Entry 6O85 (electron microscopy, 3.03 A resolution); this record covers chains B and S of the 13 polymer chains in the assembly.

# Chain B
Name: Translation initiation factor eIF-2B subunit epsilon
Organism: Homo sapiens
Reference sequence: Q13144 (EI2BE_HUMAN); residues 1-721 here = UniProt positions 1-721
Amino-acid sequence (721 residues; row label = number of the first residue in the row):
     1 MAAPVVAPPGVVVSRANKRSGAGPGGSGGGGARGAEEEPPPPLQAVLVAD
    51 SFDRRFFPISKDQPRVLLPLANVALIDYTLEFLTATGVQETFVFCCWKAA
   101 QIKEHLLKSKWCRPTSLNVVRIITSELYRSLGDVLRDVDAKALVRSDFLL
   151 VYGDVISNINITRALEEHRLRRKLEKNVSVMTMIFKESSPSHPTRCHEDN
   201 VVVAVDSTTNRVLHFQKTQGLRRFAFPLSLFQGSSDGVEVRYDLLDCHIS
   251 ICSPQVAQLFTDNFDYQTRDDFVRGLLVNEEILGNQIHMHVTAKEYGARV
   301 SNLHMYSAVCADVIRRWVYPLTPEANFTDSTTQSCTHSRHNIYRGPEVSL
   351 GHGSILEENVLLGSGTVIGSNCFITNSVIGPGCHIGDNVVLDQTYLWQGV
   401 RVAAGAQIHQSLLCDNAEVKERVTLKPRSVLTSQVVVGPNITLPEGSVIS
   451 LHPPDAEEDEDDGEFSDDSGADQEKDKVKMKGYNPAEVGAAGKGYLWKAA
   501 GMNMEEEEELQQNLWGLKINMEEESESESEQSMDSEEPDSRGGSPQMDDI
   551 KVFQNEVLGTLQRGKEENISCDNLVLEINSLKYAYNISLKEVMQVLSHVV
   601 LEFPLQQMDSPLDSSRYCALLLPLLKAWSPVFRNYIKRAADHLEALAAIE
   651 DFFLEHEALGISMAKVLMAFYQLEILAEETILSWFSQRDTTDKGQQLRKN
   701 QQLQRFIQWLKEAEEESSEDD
Disordered / not traced: 1-40, 467-548, 689-691, 716-721
Curated features (UniProtKB/Swiss-Prot):
  - modified residue: Ala2 (N-acetylalanine), Arg19 (Omega-N-methylarginine), Ser27 (Phosphoserine), Ser130 (Phosphoserine), Thr322 (Phosphothreonine), Ser450 (Phosphoserine), Ser466 (Phosphoserine), Ser469 (Phosphoserine), Ser532 (Phosphoserine), Ser540 (Phosphoserine), Ser544 (Phosphoserine), Ser717 (Phosphoserine)
  - cross-link (Glycyl lysine isopeptide (Lys-Gly)): Lys61 (interchain with G-Cter in ubiquitin), Lys103 (interchain with G-Cter in ubiquitin), Lys141 (interchain with G-Cter in ubiquitin), Lys217 (interchain with G-Cter in ubiquitin)
  - natural variant: Asp62 (D62V: In VWM5), Leu68 (L68S: In VWM5), Val73 (V73G: In VWM5), Ala74 (A74T: In VWM5), Thr91 (T91A: In VWM5), Leu106 (L106F: In VWM5), Arg113 (R113C: In VWM5; R113H: In VWM5), Arg195 (R195C: In VWM5; R195H: In VWM5), Arg269 (R269G: In VWM5; R269Q: In VWM5), Asp270 (D270H: In VWM5), Arg299 (R299H: In VWM5), Cys310 (C310F: In VWM5), 9 further natural variant entries in UniProt

# Chain S
Name: Eukaryotic translation initiation factor 2 subunit 3
Organism: Homo sapiens
Reference sequence: P41091 (IF2G_HUMAN); residue numbers follow UniProt; this construct covers 1-472
Amino-acid sequence (472 residues; each row starts with the number of its first residue):
     1 MAGGEAGVTLGQPHLSRQDLTTLDVTKLTPLSHEVISRQATINIGTIGHV
    51 AHGKSTVVKAISGVHTVRFKNELERNITIKLGYANAKIYKLDDPSCPRPE
   101 CYRSCGSSTPDEFPTDIPGTKGNFKLVRHVSFVDCPGHDILMATMLNGAA
   151 VMDAALLLIAGNESCPQPQTSEHLAAIEIMKLKHILILQNKIDLVKESQA
   201 KEQYEQILAFVQGTVAEGAPIIPISAQLKYNIEVVCEYIVKKIPVPPRDF
   251 TSEPRLIVIRSFDVNKPGCEVDDLKGGVAGGSILKGVLKVGQEIEVRPGI
   301 VSKDSEGKLMCKPIFSKIVSLFAEHNDLQYAAPGGLIGVGTKIDPTLCRA
   351 DRMVGQVLGAVGALPEIFTELEISYFLLRRLLGVRTEGDKKAAKVQKLSK
   401 NEVLMVNIGSLSTGGRVSAVKADLGKIVLTNPVCTEVGEKIALSRRVEKH
   451 WRLIGWGQIRRGVTIKPTVDDD
Disordered / not traced: 1-19, 92-122, 180-183, 224-227, 469-472
Curated features (UniProtKB/Swiss-Prot):
  - region: Gly48 to Ser55 (G1), Asn76 to Lys80 (G2), Asp134 to Gly137 (G3), Asn190 to Asp193 (G4), Ser225 to Gln227 (G5), Gly457 to Val469 (Interacts with CDC123)
  - binding site (GTP): Ala51 to Thr56, Asn190 to Asp193, Ser225 to Gln227
  - modified residue: Ala2 (N-acetylalanine), Ser16 (Phosphoserine)
  - natural variant: Ser108 (S108R: In MEHMO; uncertain significance), Thr144 (T144I: In MEHMO), Ile159 (I159L: In MEHMO), Ile222 (I222T: In MEHMO), Ile259 (I259M: In MEHMO), Pro432 (P432S: Found in patients with hypopituitarism with glucose dysregulation)

# Chain B / chain S interface
Pairs across the interface - 11 pairs, chain B then chain S:
  Thr124(B) with Glu306(S)
  Asp139(B) with Arg352(S)
  Gln258(B) with Arg75(S)
  Asp262(B) with Arg75(S), salt bridge
  Phe264(B) with Gly414(S)
  Asp265(B) with Val403(S); Arg446(S), salt bridge; Trp451(S)
  Ile282(B) with Thr78(S)
  Tyr583(B) with Gln169(S)
  Ala584(B) with Arg385(S)
Interface residues without a listed pair, chain B (16 interface residues in all): Ser125, Asp137, Lys141, Thr261, Asn263, Val278, Ser580
Interface residues without a listed pair, chain S (19 interface residues in all): Ile77, Lys303, Ala350, Leu382, Gly383, Ser412, Thr413, Thr430, Lys449

# Summary
The interface between chain B and chain S involves 16 residues on one side and 19 on the other; the contacts
include 2 salt bridges. Polar pairs include Asp262(B)-Arg75(S) and Asp265(B)-Arg446(S). Curated annotation
(UniProt) lists 13 GTP-binding residues on chain S.
Chain B is Translation initiation factor eIF-2B subunit epsilon and chain S is Eukaryotic translation
initiation factor 2 subunit 3, both from Homo sapiens; the structure, Electron cryo-microscopy of the
eukaryotic translation initiation factor 2B bound to eukaryotic translation initiation factor 2 ..., was
determined by electron microscopy together with 6O81 and 6O9Z from the same study.
